PDB entry 7A4J | electron microscopy, 3.04 A resolution | chains AA and KD of the 240 polymer chains in the assembly

== Chain AA (and KD) ==
Name: Antitermination protein N, 6,7-dimethyl-8-ribityllumazine synthase
Organism: Escherichia virus lambda
Notes: EC 2.5.1.78; chain KD of this document is another copy of the same molecule, construct and numbering; everything in this record applies to it too
UniProtKB: chimeric construct of P03045, O66529: residues 7-23 from P03045 (REGN_LAMBD) positions 6-22 (UniProt number = residue number - 1); residues 32-101 from O66529 positions 85-154 (UniProt number = residue number + 53); residues 114-197 from O66529 positions 1-84 (UniProt number = residue number - 113)
Amino-acid sequence (197 residues; row label = number of the first residue in the row):
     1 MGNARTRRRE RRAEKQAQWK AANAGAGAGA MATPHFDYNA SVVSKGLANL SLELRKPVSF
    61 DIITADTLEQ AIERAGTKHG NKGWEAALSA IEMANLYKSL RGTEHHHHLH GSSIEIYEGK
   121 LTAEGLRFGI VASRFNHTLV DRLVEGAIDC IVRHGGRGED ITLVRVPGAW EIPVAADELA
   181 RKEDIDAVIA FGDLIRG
Unresolved in the structure: 1-38, 196-197 (chain KD: 1-35, 195-197)
Sequence notes: cloning artifact (1-6); linker (24-31, 102-113); engineered mutation N39 (Ile92 in O66529), V42 (Glu95 in O66529), V58 (Ile111 in O66529), S59 (Thr112 in O66529), D61 (Gly114 in O66529), I62 (Val115 in O66529), Y97 (Phe150 in O66529), I114 (Met1 in O66529), E115 (Gln2 in O66529), T138 (Ala25 in O66529), G158 (Glu45 in O66529), A169 (Ser56 in O66529), D177 (Gly64 in O66529), F191 (Ile78 in O66529), D193 (Val80 in O66529)
Swiss-Prot annotation at these positions:
  - active site: H35 (Proton donor)
  - binding site ((2S)-2-hydroxy-3-oxobutyl phosphate): A32, T33, R74
  - binding site (5-amino-6-(D-ribitylamino)uracil): F60, K82, F135, N136
From the paper describing this entry:
  - conformationally variable residues (domain motion, helix shift, order/disorder transition): I62 to D66, T67 to R74, A75 to N81

== Interface between chain AA and chain KD ==
Contacting residue pairs - 4 pairs, chain AA then chain KD:
  W170(AA) with V58(KD)
  P173(AA) with L52(KD)
  V174(AA) with S51(KD); L52(KD), hydrophobic
Interface residues without a listed pair, chain AA (5 interface residues in all): D177, R181
Interface residues without a listed pair, chain KD (7 interface residues in all): L47, A48, R55, F60

== Summary ==
5 residues of chain AA face 7 of chain KD across their interface. UniProt lists active-site residue H35(AA), 3
(2S)-2-hydroxy-3-oxobutyl phosphate-binding residues and 4 residues binding 5-amino-6-(D-ribitylamino)uracil
on chain AA. The paper reports conformational variability at I62(AA), T67(AA) and A75(AA).
Chain AA and chain KD are both Antitermination protein N, 6,7-dimethyl-8-ribityllumazine synthase (Escherichia
virus lambda); the structure, Aquifex aeolicus lumazine synthase-derived nucleocapsid variant NC-4, was
determined by electron microscopy (same publication as 7A4F, 7A4G, 7A4H and 7A4I).
